PDB entry 9FP2 | electron microscopy, 3.76 A resolution | chains D and Q of the 8 polymer chains in the assembly

# Chain D
Molecule: Cyclic di-GMP binding protein BcsE
From: Escherichia coli
Notes: engineered mutation(s): N-terminal Strep-tag
Amino-acid sequence (536 residues; each row starts with the number of its first residue; numbers below 1 keep their minus sign (Met-12 is residue -12)):
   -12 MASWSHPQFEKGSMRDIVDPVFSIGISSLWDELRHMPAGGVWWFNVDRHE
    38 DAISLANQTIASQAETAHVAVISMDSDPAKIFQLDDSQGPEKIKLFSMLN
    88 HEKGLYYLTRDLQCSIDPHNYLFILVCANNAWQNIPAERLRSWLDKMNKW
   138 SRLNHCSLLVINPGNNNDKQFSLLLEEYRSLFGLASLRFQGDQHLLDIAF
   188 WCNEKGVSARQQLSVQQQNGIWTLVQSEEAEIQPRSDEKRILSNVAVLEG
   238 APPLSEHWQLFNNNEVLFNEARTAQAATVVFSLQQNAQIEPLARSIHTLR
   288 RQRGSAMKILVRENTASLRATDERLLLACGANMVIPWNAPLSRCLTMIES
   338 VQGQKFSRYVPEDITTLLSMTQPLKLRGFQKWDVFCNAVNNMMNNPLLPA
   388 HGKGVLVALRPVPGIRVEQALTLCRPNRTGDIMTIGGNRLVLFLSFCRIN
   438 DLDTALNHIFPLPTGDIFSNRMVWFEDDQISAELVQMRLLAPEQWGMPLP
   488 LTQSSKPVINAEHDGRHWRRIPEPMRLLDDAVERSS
Not modelled in the structure: -12 to 4, 214-221, 486-505, 516-523
Ligand contacts:
  - c-di-GMP (C2E; 9,9'-[(2R,3R,3aS,5S,7aR,9R,10R,10aS,12S,14aR)-3,5,10,12-tetrahydroxy-5,12-dioxidooctahydro-2H,7H-difuro[3,2-d:3',2'-j][1,3,7,9,2,8]tetraoxadiphosphacyclododecine-2,9-diyl]bis(2-amino-1,9-dihydro-6H-purin-6-one)), molecule 1: Asn273, Ile276, Ser304, Leu305, Arg306, Asp309, Arg364, Asn414, Arg415, Thr416, His445
  - c-di-GMP (C2E), molecule 2: Ala303, Leu305, Arg306, Ala307, Asn414, Arg415, Asp418, Leu431, Phe433, Cys434, Arg435, Asp438, Thr441, Ala442, His445
Reported in the primary citation:
  - binding site for c-di-GMP: Arg306, Arg415

# Chain Q
Molecule: Cell division protein
From: Escherichia coli
Reference sequence: A0A0B1KWQ0 (A0A0B1KWQ0_ECOLX); residue numbers follow UniProt; this construct covers 1-250
Amino-acid sequence (250 residues; numbered 1 to 250; the number before each row is that of its first residue):
     1 MAVLGLQGVRGGVGTTTITAALAWSLQMLGENVLVVDACPDNLLRLSFNV
    51 DFTHRQGWARAMLDGQDWRDAGLRYTSQLDLLPFGQLSIEEQENPQHWQT
   101 RLSDICSGLQQLKASGRYQWILIDLPRDASQITHQLLSLCDHSLAIVNVD
   151 ANCHIRLHQQALPDGAHILINNFRIGSQVQDDIYQLWLQSQRRLLPMLIH
   201 RDEAMAECLAAKQPVGEYRSDALAAEEILTLANWCLLNYSGLKTPVGSKS
Not modelled in the structure: 1, 242-250
Ion coordination: Mg2+: Thr16 (together with ATP)
Ligand contacts:
  - ATP (adenosine-5'-triphosphate), molecule 1: Arg10, Gly11, Gly12, Val13, Gly14, Thr15, Thr16, Thr17, Cys39, Asp41, Leu43, Asn171, Asn172, Ile199, His200, Arg201, Asp202, Met205, Ala206
  - ATP, molecule 2: Arg10, Asp150, Ala151, Asn152, Arg156

# Chain D / chain Q interface
Pairs across the interface - 28 pairs, chain D then chain Q:
  Arg506(D) - Asn49(Q)
  Arg506(D) - Gln213(Q)
  Arg507(D) - Trp24(Q)
  Arg507(D) - Asn49(Q)  hydrogen bond (backbone-side chain)
  Arg507(D) - Thr76(Q)
  Arg507(D) - Glu217(Q)  salt bridge
  Pro509(D) - Phe48(Q)
  Pro509(D) - Asn49(Q)
  Pro509(D) - Val50(Q)  hydrophobic
  Pro509(D) - Arg74(Q)
  Glu510(D) - Leu73(Q)
  Glu510(D) - Arg74(Q)  hydrogen bond (backbone-backbone)
  Pro511(D) - Gly72(Q)
  Pro511(D) - Leu73(Q)  hydrophobic
  Met512(D) - Arg69(Q)
  Met512(D) - Asp70(Q)
  Met512(D) - Gly72(Q)  hydrogen bond (backbone-backbone)
  Met512(D) - Leu73(Q)
  Met512(D) - Arg74(Q)
  Met512(D) - Asp80(Q)
  Arg513(D) - Asp67(Q)  salt bridge
  Arg513(D) - Arg69(Q)
  Arg513(D) - Asp70(Q)  salt bridge
  Leu514(D) - Arg69(Q)  hydrogen bond (backbone-backbone)
  Leu514(D) - Asp80(Q)
  Leu514(D) - Leu82(Q)  hydrophobic
  Leu514(D) - Tyr118(Q)
  Leu515(D) - Arg117(Q)  hydrogen bond (backbone-side chain)
Other interface residues (no listed pair), chain D (10 interface residues in all): Ile508
Other interface residues (no listed pair), chain Q (23 interface residues in all): Trp68, Ala71, Tyr75, Leu112, Ser115, Ala211

# Overview
Chain D and chain Q form an interface of 10 and 23 residues respectively; the contacts include 5 hydrogen
bonds and 3 salt bridges. Polar contacts include Arg507(D)-Glu217(Q), Arg513(D)-Asp67(Q) and
Arg513(D)-Asp70(Q). Bound to chain D: c-di-GMP. Ligands of chain Q: ATP. The paper reports a binding site for
c-di-GMP at Arg306(D) and Arg415(D).
Here chain D is Cyclic di-GMP binding protein BcsE and chain Q is Cell division protein, both from Escherichia
coli. Entry 9FP2 (Cryo-EM structure of the BcsEFRQ regulatory subcomplex for E. coli cellulose secretion in
non-saturating c-di-GMP (local)) was determined by electron microscopy, deposited together with 9FMV, 9FMZ,
9FNN, 9FO7 and 9FP0.
